PDB entry 3A5A | X-ray diffraction, 1.83 A resolution | chain A

Chain A:
Name: Hemoglobin V
From: Tokunagayusurika akamusi
UniProtKB: Q7M422 (Q7M422_9DIPT); residues 1-152 here = UniProt positions 1-152
Chain sequence (152 residues; numbered 1 to 152; the number before each row is that of its first residue):
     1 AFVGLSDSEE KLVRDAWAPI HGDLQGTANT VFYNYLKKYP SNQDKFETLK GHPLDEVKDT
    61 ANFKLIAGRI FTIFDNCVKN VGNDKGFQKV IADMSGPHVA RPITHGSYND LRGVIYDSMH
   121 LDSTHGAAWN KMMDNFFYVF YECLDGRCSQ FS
Disulfide bonds: Cys143-Cys148
Bound ions: heme Fe near His98 (its only coordinating residue here)
Small-molecule neighbours: heme (HEM): Tyr35, Asn42, Lys45, Phe46, Glu47, Thr48, Ile66, Arg69, Ile70, Ile73, Phe74, Met94, Pro97, His98, Arg101, Ile103, Ser107, Tyr108, Leu111, Phe136, Phe137, Phe140

In short:
Ligands of chain A: heme.
Chain A is Hemoglobin V (Tokunagayusurika akamusi); the structure, Crystal structure of a hemoglobin component
V from Propsilocerus akamusi (pH5.6 coordinates), was determined by X-ray diffraction together with 3A9M,
3A5B, 3A5G and 2ZWJ from the same study.
